PDB entry 3EPK | X-ray diffraction, 3.20 A resolution | chains A and E of the 4 polymer chains in the assembly

[Chain A]
Protein: tRNA isopentenyltransferase
From: Saccharomyces cerevisiae
Notes: EC 2.5.1.8
UniProtKB: P07884 (MOD5_YEAST); residue numbers follow UniProt; this construct covers 13-421
Sequence (409 residues; row label = number of the first residue in the row):
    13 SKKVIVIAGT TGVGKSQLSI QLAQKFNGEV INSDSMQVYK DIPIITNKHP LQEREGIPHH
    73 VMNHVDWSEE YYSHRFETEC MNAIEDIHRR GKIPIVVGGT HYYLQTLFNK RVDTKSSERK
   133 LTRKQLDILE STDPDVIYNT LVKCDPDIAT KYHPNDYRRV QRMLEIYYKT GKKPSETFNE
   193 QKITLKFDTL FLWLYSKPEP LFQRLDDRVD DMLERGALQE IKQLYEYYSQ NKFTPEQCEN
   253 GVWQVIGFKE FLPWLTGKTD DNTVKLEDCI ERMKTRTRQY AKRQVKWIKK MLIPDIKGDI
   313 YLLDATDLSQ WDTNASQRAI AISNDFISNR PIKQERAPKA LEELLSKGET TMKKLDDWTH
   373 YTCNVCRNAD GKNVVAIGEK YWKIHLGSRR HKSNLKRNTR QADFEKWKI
Unresolved in the structure: 269-275
Ion coordination: Mg2+: Ser28 (together with dimethylallyl S-thiolodiphosphate); Zn2+: Cys375, Cys378, His397, His403
Small-molecule neighbours: dimethylallyl S-thiolodiphosphate (DST): Thr22, Thr23, Gly24, Val25, Gly26, Lys27, Ser28, Asp46, Gln49, Ile57, Asn59, Arg220, Ile258, Tyr292
Reported in the primary citation:
  - binding site for dimethylallyl S-thiolodiphosphate: Thr23, Ile258
  - catalytic residues: Thr23, Asp46, Arg220 (proposed by the authors, not directly observed)
  - conformationally variable residues (loop rearrangement): Ile258 (proposed by the authors, not directly observed)
  - specificity-determining residues: Gln193 (by similarity / conservation)

[Chain E]
Molecule: tRNA
Sequence (69 nucleotides; row label = number of the first residue in the row; note: 1 number in that range is skipped by the numbering (no residue carries it; nothing is unmodelled there)):
     2 CUCGUAUGGC GCAGU
    18 GGUAGCGCAG CAGAUUGCAA AUCUGUUGGU CCUUAGUUCG AUCCUGAGUG CGAG
Ion coordination: Mg2+ near G12 (its only coordinating residue here)

[Interface between chain A and chain E]
Pairs across the interface - 93 pairs, chain A then chain E:
  Asp46(A) with A37(E), hydrogen bond to the base
  Ser47(A) with A36(E), hydrogen bond to the phosphate; A37(E), hydrogen bond to the phosphate
  Met48(A) with A37(E), base contact
  Gln49(A) with A37(E), base contact
  Ile57(A) with A37(E), base contact
  Thr58(A) with A37(E), hydrogen bond to the base
  Tyr83(A) with A36(E), phosphate contact
  Tyr84(A) with G34(E), base contact; C35(E), sugar contact; A36(E), phosphate contact
  His86(A) with G34(E), phosphate contact
  Gly111(A) with A37(E), phosphate contact
  Thr112(A) with A36(E), sugar contact; A37(E), hydrogen bond to the phosphate
  Tyr114(A) with U33(E), sugar contact; C35(E), phosphate contact; A36(E), stacking on the base
  Tyr115(A) with A36(E), hydrogen bond to the phosphate
  Gln117(A) with U33(E), hydrogen bond to the sugar
  Lys122(A) with U33(E), base contact
  Arg123(A) with U33(E), hydrogen bond to the base; G34(E), phosphate contact
  Val124(A) with U33(E), sugar contact; G34(E), phosphate contact
  Thr126(A) with G34(E), hydrogen bond to the base
  Lys127(A) with G34(E), base contact
  Tyr164(A) with U32(E), hydrogen bond to the phosphate; U33(E), hydrogen bond to the phosphate
  His165(A) with U41(E), sugar contact
  Asn167(A) with C40(E), phosphate contact; U41(E), hydrogen bond to the phosphate
  Asp168(A) with C40(E), sugar contact
  Arg170(A) with C35(E), hydrogen bond to the sugar; A38(E), hydrogen bond to the base; U39(E), hydrogen bond to the sugar
  Arg171(A) with A31(E), base contact; U32(E), hydrogen bond to the sugar; U33(E), salt bridge to the phosphate; A36(E), base contact; A38(E), hydrogen bond to the base; U39(E), hydrogen bond to the base
  Arg174(A) with G34(E), salt bridge to the phosphate
  Met175(A) with U33(E), phosphate contact
  Phe190(A) with U33(E), stacking on the base
  Gln193(A) with U33(E), hydrogen bond to the base
  Glu251(A) with C35(E), base contact; A38(E), sugar contact; U39(E), sugar contact
  Gln256(A) with C35(E), hydrogen bond to the sugar; A36(E), hydrogen bond to the phosphate; A37(E), hydrogen bond to the sugar; A38(E), hydrogen bond to the sugar
  Val257(A) with A37(E), base contact
  Ile258(A) with A37(E), hydrogen bond to the base; A38(E), phosphate contact
  Lys261(A) with A38(E), salt bridge to the phosphate
  Arg284(A) with A26(E), salt bridge to the phosphate
  Thr287(A) with A26(E), phosphate contact
  Arg288(A) with A38(E), salt bridge to the phosphate; U39(E), salt bridge to the phosphate
  Gln291(A) with A26(E), hydrogen bond to the phosphate; G27(E), hydrogen bond to the phosphate
  Tyr292(A) with A37(E), hydrogen bond to the phosphate
  Lys294(A) with G27(E), salt bridge to the phosphate; C28(E), salt bridge to the phosphate
  Arg295(A) with A38(E), salt bridge to the phosphate; U39(E), base contact
  Lys298(A) with A29(E), salt bridge to the phosphate
  Trp299(A) with U32(E), base contact
  Lys302(A) with G30(E), salt bridge to the phosphate; A31(E), salt bridge to the phosphate
  Met303(A) with U32(E), phosphate contact
  Lys365(A) with G30(E), phosphate contact
  Lys366(A) with A31(E), phosphate contact
  Leu367(A) with G30(E), sugar contact; A31(E), hydrogen bond to the phosphate
  Trp370(A) with A31(E), phosphate contact
  Asn380(A) with G42(E), hydrogen bond to the phosphate
  Tyr393(A) with A29(E), sugar contact; G30(E), sugar contact
  Ile396(A) with U43(E), sugar contact
  His397(A) with U43(E), salt bridge to the phosphate
  Ser400(A) with U43(E), hydrogen bond to the phosphate; U44(E), phosphate contact
  Arg401(A) with G9(E), base contact; U44(E), hydrogen bond to the phosphate; G45(E), salt bridge to the phosphate; G46(E), salt bridge to the phosphate
  Arg402(A) with G42(E), salt bridge to the phosphate; U43(E), salt bridge to the phosphate
  Ser405(A) with G22(E), hydrogen bond to the phosphate
  Arg412(A) with U20(E), salt bridge to the phosphate
Other interface residues (no listed pair), chain A (67 interface residues in all): Ser85, Gln173, Ile178, Lys181, Cys250, Asn252, Asp382, Val386, Lys408
Other interface residues (no listed pair), chain E (25 interface residues in all): A21

[Overview]
Chain A and chain E form an interface of 67 and 25 residues respectively; the contacts include 32 hydrogen
bonds, 18 salt bridges and 2 aromatic stacking contacts. Polar pairs include Asp46(A)-A37(E), Thr58(A)-A37(E)
and Arg123(A)-U33(E). From the paper: catalytic residues Thr23(A), Asp46(A) and Arg220(A); a binding site for
dimethylallyl S-thiolodiphosphate at Thr23(A) and Ile258(A).
Here chain A is tRNA isopentenyltransferase (Saccharomyces cerevisiae) and chain E is tRNA. Entry 3EPK
(Crystallographic snapshots of eukaryotic dimethylallyltransferase acting on tRNA: Insight into tRNA
recognition and reaction mechanism) was determined by X-ray diffraction together with 3EPH, 3EPJ and 3EPL from
the same study.
